9DMK - chains C and B of the 7 polymer chains in the assembly; structure by electron microscopy, 2.46 A resolution.

== Chain C ==
Protein: Acetylcholine receptor subunit alpha
From: Homo sapiens
Reference sequence: P02708 (ACHA_HUMAN); residues -19 to 437 here correspond to UniProt positions 1-457 (UniProt number = residue number + 20)
Amino-acid sequence (457 residues; row label = number of the first residue in the row; numbers below 1 keep their minus sign (Met-19 is residue -19)):
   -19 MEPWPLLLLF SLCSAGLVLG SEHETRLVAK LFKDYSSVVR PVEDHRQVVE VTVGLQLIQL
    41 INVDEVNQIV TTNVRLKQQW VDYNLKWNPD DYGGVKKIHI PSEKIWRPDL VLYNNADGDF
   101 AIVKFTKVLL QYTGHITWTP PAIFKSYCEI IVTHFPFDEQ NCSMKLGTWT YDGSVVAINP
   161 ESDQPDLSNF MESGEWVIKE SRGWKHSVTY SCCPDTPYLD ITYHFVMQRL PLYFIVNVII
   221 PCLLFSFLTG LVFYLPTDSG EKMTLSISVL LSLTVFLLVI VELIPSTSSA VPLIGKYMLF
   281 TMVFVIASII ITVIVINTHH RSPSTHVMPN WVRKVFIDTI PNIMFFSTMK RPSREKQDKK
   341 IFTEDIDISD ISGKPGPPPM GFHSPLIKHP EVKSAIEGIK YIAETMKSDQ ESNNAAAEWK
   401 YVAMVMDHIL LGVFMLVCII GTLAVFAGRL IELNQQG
Unresolved in the structure: -19 to 0, 331-365, 437
Disulfide bonds: Cys128-Cys142
Covalently attached groups: glycan linked to Asn141
Swiss-Prot annotation at these positions:
  - glycosylation: Asn141 (N-linked (GlcNAc...) asparagine)

== Chain B ==
Protein: Acetylcholine receptor subunit epsilon
From: Homo sapiens
Reference sequence: Q04844 (ACHE_HUMAN); residues -19 to 473 here correspond to UniProt positions 1-493 (UniProt number = residue number + 20)
Amino-acid sequence (493 residues; row label = number of the first residue in the row; numbers below 1 keep their minus sign (Met-19 is residue -19)):
   -19 MARAPLGVLL LLGLLGRGVG KNEELRLYHH LFNNYDPGSR PVREPEDTVT ISLKVTLTNL
    41 ISLNEKEETL TTSVWIGIDW QDYRLNYSKD DFGGIETLRV PSELVWLPEI VLENNIDGQF
   101 GVAYDANVLV YEGGSVTWLP PAIYRSVCAV EVTYFPFDWQ NCSLIFRSQT YNAEEVEFTF
   161 AVDNDGKTIN KIDIDTEAYT ENGEWAIDFC PGVIRRHHGG ATDGPGETDV IYSLIIRRKP
   221 LFYVINIIVP CVLISGLVLL AYFLPAQAGG QKCTVSINVL LAQTVFLFLI AQKIPETSLS
   281 VPLLGRFLIF VMVVATLIVM NCVIVLNVSQ RTPTTHAMSP RLRHVLLELL PRLLGSPPPP
   341 EAPRAASPPR RASSVGLLLR AEELILKKPR SELVFEGQRH RQGTWTAAFC QSLGAAAPEV
   401 RCCVDAVNFV AESTRDQEAT GEEVSDWVRM GNALDNICFW AALVLFSVGS SLIFLGAYFN
   461 RVPDLPYAPC IQP
Unresolved in the structure: -19 to 0, 335-396
Disulfide bonds: Cys128-Cys142, Cys190-Cys470
Covalently attached groups: N-acetylglucosamine (NAG) linked to Asn66, Asn141
Swiss-Prot annotation at these positions:
  - glycosylation (N-linked (GlcNAc...) asparagine): Asn66, Asn141

== How chain C and chain B interact ==
Contacting residue pairs - 96 pairs, chain C then chain B:
  Ser1(C) with Ser19(B); Arg20(B); Val22(B); Tyr63(B), hydrogen bond; Arg64(B)
  Glu2(C) with Tyr63(B)
  Glu4(C) with Asp16(B); Gly18(B); Ser19(B), hydrogen bond
  Thr5(C) with Asp16(B), hydrogen bond; Ser19(B), hydrogen bond
  Gln39(C) with Ile96(B); Val127(B)
  Arg55(C) with Glu93(B), salt bridge; Phe100(B)
  Gly73(C) with Pro25(B)
  Val75(C) with Pro25(B), hydrophobic
  Lys77(C) with Asn152(B); Glu155(B)
  His79(C) with Thr150(B); Tyr151(B); Glu155(B), salt bridge
  Lys104(C) with Gly98(B)
  Thr106(C) with Gln149(B)
  Lys107(C) with Glu89(B), salt bridge
  Pro121(C) with Phe100(B), hydrophobic; Gln149(B)
  Ile123(C) with Asp97(B); Gly98(B)
  Gly174(C) with Thr277(B); Ser278(B), hydrogen bond (backbone-backbone); Leu279(B)
  Glu175(C) with Glu276(B)
  Leu210(C) with Ser278(B), hydrogen bond (backbone-side chain); Leu279(B), hydrophobic
  Leu212(C) with Ser278(B); Val281(B), hydrophobic
  Tyr213(C) with Ile274(B), hydrophobic; Pro275(B); Thr277(B); Ser278(B), hydrogen bond (backbone-side chain)
  Val216(C) with Val281(B), hydrophobic; Ile289(B)
  Asn217(C) with Leu267(B); Ile274(B)
  Ile220(C) with Ile289(B), hydrophobic
  Pro221(C) with Leu267(B), hydrophobic
  Leu224(C) with Met292(B), hydrophobic; Thr296(B)
  Phe225(C) with Thr264(B)
  Phe227(C) with Thr296(B); Met300(B), hydrophobic
  Leu228(C) with Leu260(B), hydrophobic; Thr296(B); Val299(B), hydrophobic
  Leu231(C) with Met300(B), hydrophobic; Val303(B)
  Tyr234(C) with Val303(B), hydrophobic; Asn307(B), hydrogen bond (backbone-side chain); Arg311(B)
  Leu235(C) with Leu306(B), hydrophobic
  Pro236(C) with Leu306(B); Asn307(B)
  Ser239(C) with Ala248(B); Gln310(B)
  Glu241(C) with Gln251(B); Lys252(B), hydrogen bond (side chain-backbone); Cys253(B), hydrogen bond (side chain-backbone); Thr254(B), hydrogen bond; Leu306(B)
  Leu245(C) with Ile257(B), hydrophobic; Val299(B), hydrophobic
  Ser248(C) with Ile257(B); Asn258(B)
  Val249(C) with Ile257(B), hydrophobic
  Ser252(C) with Leu261(B); Thr264(B)
  Phe256(C) with Leu267(B), hydrophobic
  Leu258(C) with Phe268(B), hydrophobic
  Val259(C) with Phe268(B), hydrophobic
  Glu262(C) with Phe268(B)
  Ser327(C) with Ala317(B)
  Thr328(C) with Thr315(B)
  Met329(C) with Thr314(B); Ala317(B), hydrophobic
  Ile376(C) with Glu399(B)
  Ile379(C) with Cys403(B), hydrophobic; Ala406(B), hydrophobic
  Lys380(C) with Cys402(B)
  Ala383(C) with Ala406(B), hydrophobic; Phe409(B)
  Met386(C) with Val410(B), hydrophobic; Ser413(B)
  Lys387(C) with Phe409(B)
  Gln390(C) with Ser413(B), hydrogen bond
  Met404(C) with His316(B)
Interface residues without a listed pair, chain C (65 interface residues in all): Ile41, Asn53, Met171, Glu172, Ser173, Pro211, Asp238, Thr244, Leu251, Val255, Lys330, Ile382
Interface residues without a listed pair, chain B (70 interface residues in all): Arg23, Asn95, Gln247, Val265, Ala271, Gln272, Ser280, Val293, Ile304, Pro313

== Overview ==
65 residues of chain C and 70 residues of chain B are in contact; the contacts include 12 hydrogen bonds and 3
salt bridges. Polar pairs include Arg55(C)-Glu93(B), His79(C)-Glu155(B) and Lys107(C)-Glu89(B).
N-acetylglucosamine is covalently linked to Asn66(B) and Asn141(B).
Here chain C is Acetylcholine receptor subunit alpha and chain B is Acetylcholine receptor subunit epsilon,
both from Homo sapiens. Entry 9DMK (Human muscle nAChR with one fab1b-bound) was determined by electron
microscopy, deposited together with 9DMG, 9DMH, 9DMJ, 9DML, 9DMQ, 9DMS and 9DMT.
